5TCJ - chains B and D of the 4 polymer chains in the assembly; structure by X-ray diffraction, 2.40 A resolution.

[Chain B (and D)]
Molecule: Tryptophan synthase beta chain
Source organism: Mycobacterium tuberculosis (strain ATCC 25618 / H37Rv)
Notes: EC 4.2.1.20; chain D of this document is another copy of the same molecule, construct and numbering; everything in this record applies to it too
UniProt: P9WFX9 (TRPB_MYCTU); residues 1-410 here correspond to UniProt positions 13-422 (UniProt number = residue number + 12)
Sequence (410 residues; each row starts with the number of its first residue):
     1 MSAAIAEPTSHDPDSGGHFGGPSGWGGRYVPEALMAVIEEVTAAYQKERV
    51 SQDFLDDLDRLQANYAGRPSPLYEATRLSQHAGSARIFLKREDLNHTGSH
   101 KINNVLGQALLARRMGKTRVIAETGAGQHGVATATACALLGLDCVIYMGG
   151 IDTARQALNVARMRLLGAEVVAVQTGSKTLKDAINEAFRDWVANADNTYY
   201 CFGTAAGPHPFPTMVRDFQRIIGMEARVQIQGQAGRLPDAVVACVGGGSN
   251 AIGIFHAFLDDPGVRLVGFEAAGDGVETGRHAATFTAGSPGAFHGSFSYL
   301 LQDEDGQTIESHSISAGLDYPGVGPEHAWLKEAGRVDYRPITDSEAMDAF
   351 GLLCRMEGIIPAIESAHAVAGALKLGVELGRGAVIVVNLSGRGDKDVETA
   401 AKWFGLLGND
Not modelled in the structure: 1-8, 408-410
Ion coordination: Cs+ site 1: Gly67, Pro69 (shared with Gly67(D), Pro69(D) of chain D); Cs+ site 2: Gly246, Ala282, Thr284, Tyr320, Gly322; Cs+ site 3: Lys402, Trp403 (shared with 2 residues of chain H)
Ligand contacts:
  - brd4592 (79V; (2R,3S,4R)-3-(2'-fluoro[1,1'-biphenyl]-4-yl)-4-(hydroxymethyl)azetidine-2-carbonitrile): Tyr29, Val30, Pro31, Leu34, Ile184, Asn185, Phe188, Trp191, Tyr200, Phe202, Gly207, Pro208, Phe211, Phe293, His294, Gly295
  - P1T (2-[({3-hydroxy-2-methyl-5-[(phosphonooxy)methyl]pyridin-4-yl}methyl)amino]acrylic acid): Ser99, His100, Lys101, Glu123, Thr124, Gly125, Ala126, Gly127, Gln128, His129, Leu180, Gly203, Thr204, Cys244, Val245, Gly246, Gly247, Gly248, Ser249, Asn250, Gly317, Leu318, Ala362, Glu364, Ser365, Ser390, Gly391
Reported in the primary citation:
  - binding site for brd4592: Leu34, Ile184, Phe188, Phe202, His294
  - mutagenesis - N185S (239.3 +/- 3.1 nM): decreased binding to brd4592

[Interface between chain B and chain D]
Residue-residue contacts (82):
  Ala63(B) with Pro71(D)
  Asn64(B) with Pro71(D); Leu72(D); Tyr73(D); Gln233(D), hydrogen bond
  Tyr65(B) with Tyr73(D); Arg91(D), hydrogen bond (backbone-side chain); Leu94(D); Glu357(D), hydrogen bond (side chain-backbone); Gly358(D), hydrogen bond (side chain-backbone)
  Ala66(B) with Leu94(D)
  Gly67(B) with Pro71(D)
  Pro71(B) with Ala63(D); Asn64(D)
  Leu72(B) with Asn64(D)
  Tyr73(B) with Asn64(D); Tyr65(D); Leu139(D)
  Arg77(B) with Ala138(D), hydrogen bond (side chain-backbone); Leu139(D), hydrogen bond (side chain-backbone); Gly141(D)
  Arg91(B) with Asn64(D); Tyr65(D), hydrogen bond (side chain-backbone); His96(D), hydrogen bond
  Leu94(B) with Tyr65(D); Leu94(D); His96(D)
  His96(B) with Arg91(D), hydrogen bond; Leu94(D); Gly358(D), hydrogen bond (side chain-backbone); Ile359(D)
  Thr135(B) with Gly358(D)
  Ala138(B) with Arg77(D), hydrogen bond (backbone-side chain); Cys354(D); Arg355(D); Met356(D); Gly358(D)
  Leu139(B) with Tyr73(D); Arg77(D), hydrogen bond (backbone-side chain); Met356(D); Glu357(D)
  Gly141(B) with Arg77(D)
  Leu158(B) with Asp394(D); Val397(D), hydrophobic
  Ala161(B) with Val397(D), hydrophobic
  Arg162(B) with Ile360(D); Asp394(D), salt bridge; Val397(D)
  Arg164(B) with Leu406(D), hydrogen bond (side chain-backbone); Leu407(D)
  Leu165(B) with Cys354(D); Val397(D), hydrophobic; Ala401(D); Leu406(D), hydrophobic
  Leu166(B) with Cys354(D); Gly358(D); Ile360(D), hydrophobic
  Gln233(B) with Asn64(D)
  Cys354(B) with Ala138(D); Leu165(D); Leu166(D)
  Arg355(B) with Ala138(D)
  Met356(B) with Ala138(D); Leu139(D)
  Glu357(B) with Tyr65(D), hydrogen bond (backbone-side chain); Leu139(D)
  Gly358(B) with Tyr65(D), hydrogen bond (backbone-side chain); His96(D), hydrogen bond (backbone-side chain); Thr135(D); Ala138(D); Leu166(D)
  Ile360(B) with Arg162(D)
  Arg392(B) with Arg392(D); Asp394(D), salt bridge
  Asp394(B) with Leu158(D); Arg162(D), salt bridge; Asp394(D)
  Val397(B) with Leu158(D), hydrophobic; Ala161(D), hydrophobic; Arg162(D)
  Leu406(B) with Arg164(D); Leu165(D), hydrophobic
Other interface residues (no listed pair), chain B (38 interface residues in all): Phe350, Ile359, Ala400, Ala401, Phe404
Other interface residues (no listed pair), chain D (40 interface residues in all): Ala66, Gly67, Asn95, Phe350, Ala400, Phe404

[In short]
38 residues of chain B face 40 of chain D across their interface, with 16 hydrogen bonds and 3 salt bridges.
Polar pairs include Arg162(B)-Asp394(D), Arg392(B)-Asp394(D) and Asn64(B)-Gln233(D). From the paper: a binding
site for brd4592 at Leu34(B), Ile184(B) and Phe188(B) among others; N185S of chain B reduces binding to
brd4592.
Chain B and chain D are both Tryptophan synthase beta chain (Mycobacterium tuberculosis (strain ATCC 25618 /
H37Rv)); the structure, Crystal structure of tryptophan synthase from M. tuberculosis - aminoacrylate and
BRD4592-bound form, was determined by X-ray diffraction (same publication as 5TCF, 5TCG, 5TCH and 5TCI).
